102L - chain A; structure by X-ray diffraction, 1.74 A resolution.

Chain A:
Protein: T4 lysozyme
From: Enterobacteria phage T4
Reference sequence: P00720 (LYS_BPT4); residues 1-164 here = UniProt positions 1-164
Amino-acid sequence (165 residues; each row starts with the number of its first residue):
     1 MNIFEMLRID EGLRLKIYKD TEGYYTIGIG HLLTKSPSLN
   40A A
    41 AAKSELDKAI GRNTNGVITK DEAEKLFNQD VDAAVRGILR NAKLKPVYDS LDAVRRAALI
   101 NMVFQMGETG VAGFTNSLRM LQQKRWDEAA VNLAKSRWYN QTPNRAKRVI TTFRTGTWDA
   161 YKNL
Disordered / not traced: 163-164
Differences from the reference sequence: insertion (40A); conflict Thr54 (Cys in P00720), Ala97 (Cys in P00720)
Swiss-Prot annotation at these positions:
  - active site (Proton donor/acceptor): Glu11, Asp20
  - binding site (substrate): Leu32, Phe104, Ser117, Asn132
  - mutagenesis: Glu11 (E11A/F/H/M/N: Complete loss of enzymatic activity; E11N: Loss of 84% of enzymatic activity; E11Q: Complete loss of activity), Asp20 (D20A/N/S/T: Complete loss of enzymatic activity; D20C: Nearly no effet on specific enzymatic activity; D20E/Q: Loss of 99% of enzymatic activity), Thr26 (T26E: Complete loss of activity at neutral pH; covalently bound substrate; T26H: Facilitates transglycosylation more effectively than hydrolysis; covalently bound substrate), Gly30 (G30A: Almost complete loss of enzymatic activity; G30F: Almost complete loss of enzymatic activity. The enzyme is destabilized by 1.5 kcal/mol), Ser117 (S117F: 10-fold decrease in enzymatic activity; S117I: 500-fold decrease in enzymatic activity; S117V: 50-fold decrease in enzymatic activity), Asn132 (N132I: 5-fold decrease in enzymatic activity; N132M/F: 2-fold decrease in enzymatic activity)

Overview:
Curated annotation (UniProt) lists active-site residues Glu11 and Asp20, 4 substrate-binding residues and 6
mutagenesis sites.
Chain A is T4 lysozyme (Enterobacteria phage T4); the structure, How amino-acid insertions are allowed in an
alpha-helix of T4 lysozyme, was determined by X-ray diffraction (same publication as 201L, 205L, 103L and
104L).
